PDB entry 3MG6 | X-ray diffraction, 2.60 A resolution | chains S and T of the 28 polymer chains in the assembly

== Chain S ==
Molecule: Proteasome component PRE5
Source organism: Saccharomyces cerevisiae
Notes: EC 3.4.25.1
UniProt: P40302 (PSA1_YEAST); the construct lacks a stretch of the UniProt sequence and is renumbered around it, so the offset changes along the chain: 3-60 = UniProt 1-58; 63-180 = UniProt 59-176; 181-204 = UniProt 181-204; 206-208 = UniProt 205-207; 1 more segments
Amino-acid sequence (234 residues; each row starts with the number of its first residue; note: 3 numbers in that range are skipped by the numbering (no residue carries them; nothing is unmodelled there); a row labelled like 180A-180D holds insertion residues (180A, then the next letters in order)):
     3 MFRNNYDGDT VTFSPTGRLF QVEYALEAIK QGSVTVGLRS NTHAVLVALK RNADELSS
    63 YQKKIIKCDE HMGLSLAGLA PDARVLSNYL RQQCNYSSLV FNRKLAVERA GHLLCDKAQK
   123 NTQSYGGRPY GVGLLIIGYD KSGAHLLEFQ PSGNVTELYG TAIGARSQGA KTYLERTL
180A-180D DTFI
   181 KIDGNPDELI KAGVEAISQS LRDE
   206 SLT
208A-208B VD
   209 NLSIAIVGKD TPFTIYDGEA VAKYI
Unresolved in the structure: 3
Swiss-Prot annotation at these positions:
  - modified residue: Ser16 (Phosphoserine)
  - cross-link: Lys191 (Glycyl lysine isopeptide (Lys-Gly) (interchain with G-Cter in ubiquitin))

== Chain T ==
Molecule: Proteasome component C1
Source organism: Saccharomyces cerevisiae
Notes: EC 3.4.25.1
UniProt: P21242 (PSA3_YEAST); the construct lacks a stretch of the UniProt sequence and is renumbered around it, so the offset changes along the chain: 1-180 = UniProt 1-180; 181-199 = UniProt 184-202; 201-206 = UniProt 203-208; 207-218 = UniProt 211-222; 1 more segments
Amino-acid sequence (248 residues; each row starts with the number of its first residue; note: 1 number in that range is skipped by the numbering (no residue carries it; nothing is unmodelled there); a row labelled like 180A-180C holds insertion residues (180A, then the next letters in order)):
     1 MTSIGTGYDL SNSVFSPDGR NFQVEYAVKA VENGTTSIGI KCNDGVVFAV EKLITSKLLV
    61 PQKNVKIQVV DRHIGCVYSG LIPDGRHLVN RGREEAASFK KLYKTPIPIP AFADRLGQYV
   121 QAHTLYNSVR PFGVSTIFGG VDKNGAHLYM LEPSGSYWGY KGAATGKGRQ SAKAELEKLV
180A-180C DHH
   181 PEGLSAREAV KQAAKIIYL
   201 AHEDNK
206A-206B EK
   207 DFELEISWCS LS
218A-218C ETN
   219 GLHKFVKGDL LQEAIDFAQK EIN
Unresolved in the structure: 1-11
Swiss-Prot annotation at these positions:
  - modified residue: Thr2 (N-acetylthreonine)

== Chain S / chain T interface ==
Residue-residue contacts (56; chain S residue first):
  Thr12(S) - Arg130(T)
  Val13(S) - Gln23(T)
  Val13(S) - Asn127(T)
  Val13(S) - Ser128(T)
  Val13(S) - Val129(T)
  Val13(S) - Arg130(T)
  Thr14(S) - Gln23(T)
  Phe15(S) - Gln23(T)  hydrogen bond (backbone-side chain)
  Phe15(S) - Tyr26(T)
  Phe15(S) - Ala27(T)  hydrophobic
  Phe15(S) - Arg130(T)
  Phe15(S) - Pro131(T)
  Ser16(S) - Tyr26(T)
  Pro17(S) - Tyr26(T)  hydrophobic
  Pro17(S) - Lys29(T)
  Thr18(S) - Lys29(T)
  Gly19(S) - Tyr26(T)
  Gly19(S) - Lys29(T)
  Gly19(S) - Ala30(T)
  Leu21(S) - Leu81(T)  hydrophobic
  Leu21(S) - Arg130(T)
  Glu110(S) - Lys63(T)
  His114(S) - Arg86(T)  hydrogen bond
  Cys117(S) - Arg86(T)
  Asp118(S) - Arg86(T)  salt bridge
  Asp118(S) - Asn90(T)
  Gln121(S) - Pro83(T)
  Gln121(S) - Asp84(T)
  Gln121(S) - His87(T)  hydrogen bond
  Thr124(S) - Arg130(T)  hydrogen bond (backbone-side chain)
  Gln125(S) - His123(T)
  Gln125(S) - Arg130(T)
  Gln125(S) - Phe132(T)
  Tyr127(S) - Ser128(T)
  His147(S) - Lys63(T)
  Ser154(S) - Pro83(T)
  Gly155(S) - Pro83(T)
  Asn156(S) - Ile82(T)
  Asn156(S) - Pro83(T)
  Thr158(S) - Asn64(T)
  Glu159(S) - Leu59(T)
  Glu159(S) - Val60(T)  hydrogen bond (backbone-backbone)
  Glu159(S) - Lys63(T)
  Glu159(S) - Asn64(T)  hydrogen bond (backbone-side chain)
  Leu160(S) - Leu58(T)
  Leu160(S) - Leu59(T)  hydrophobic
  Leu160(S) - Val60(T)
  Tyr161(S) - Leu58(T)  hydrogen bond (backbone-backbone)
  Tyr161(S) - Leu59(T)
  Tyr161(S) - Val60(T)
  Tyr161(S) - Pro61(T)
  Gly162(S) - Leu58(T)
  Lys173(S) - Leu58(T)
  Leu176(S) - Leu58(T)
  Glu177(S) - Ser56(T)  hydrogen bond
  Glu177(S) - Leu58(T)
Other interface residues (no listed pair), chain S (35 interface residues in all): Tyr8, Arg41, Ser144, Val157, Leu180, Phe180C
Other interface residues (no listed pair), chain T (28 interface residues in all): Lys57, Gly133

== Summary ==
35 residues of chain S and 28 residues of chain T are in contact, with 8 hydrogen bonds and 1 salt bridge.
Among the polar pairs are Asp118(S)-Arg86(T), Phe15(S)-Gln23(T) and His114(S)-Arg86(T).
Chain S is Proteasome component PRE5 and chain T is Proteasome component C1, both from Saccharomyces
cerevisiae; the structure, Structure of yeast 20S open-gate proteasome with Compound 6, was determined by
X-ray diffraction (same publication as 3MG0, 3MG7, 3MG8 and 3MG4).
